Entry 5CD1 (X-ray diffraction, 3.60 A resolution); this record covers chains A and E of the 6 polymer chains in the assembly.

[Chain A]
Molecule: tRNA (adenine(58)-N(1))-methyltransferase catalytic subunit TRMT61A
From: Homo sapiens
Notes: EC 2.1.1.220
Reference sequence: Q96FX7 (TRM61_HUMAN); numbering as in UniProt (aligned over 1-289)
Chain sequence (289 residues; each row starts with the number of its first residue):
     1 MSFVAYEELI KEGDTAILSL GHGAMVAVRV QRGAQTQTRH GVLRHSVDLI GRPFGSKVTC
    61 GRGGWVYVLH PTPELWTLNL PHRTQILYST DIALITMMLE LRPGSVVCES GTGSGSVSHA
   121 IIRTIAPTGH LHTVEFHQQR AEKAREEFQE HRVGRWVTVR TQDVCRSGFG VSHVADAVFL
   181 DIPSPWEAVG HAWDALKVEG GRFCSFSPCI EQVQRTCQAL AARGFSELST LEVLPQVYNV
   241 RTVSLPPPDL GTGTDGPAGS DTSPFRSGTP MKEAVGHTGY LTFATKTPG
Unresolved in the structure: 1, 254-260
Ligand contacts: S-adenosylhomocysteine (SAH): Thr84, Gln85, Ile86, Leu87, Glu109, Ser110, Gly111, Thr112, Gly113, Ser114, Gly115, Ser116, Val117, Val134, Glu135, Phe136, His137, Arg140, Gln162, Asp163, Val164, Cys165, Phe179, Asp181, Ile182, Pro183
Curated features (UniProtKB/Swiss-Prot):
  - binding site (substrate): Leu20 to His22, Gln35 to Val42, Gly64, Trp65, Gln85 to Ser89, Ser110 to Val117, Leu180 to Pro183, Ser205 to Gln212, Thr278
  - binding site (S-adenosyl-L-methionine): Leu87, Ser114 to Ser116, Glu135, Arg140, Asp163, Val164, Asp181
  - modified residue: Ser2 (N-acetylserine), Ser263 (Phosphoserine)
From the paper describing this entry:
  - catalytic residues: Asp181 (proposed by the authors, not directly observed)

[Chain E]
Molecule: tRNA (adenine(58)-N(1))-methyltransferase non-catalytic subunit TRM6
From: Homo sapiens
Reference sequence: Q9UJA5 (TRM6_HUMAN); residues 1-497 here = UniProt positions 1-497
Chain sequence (497 residues; each row starts with the number of its first residue):
     1 MEGSGEQPGP QPQHPGDHRI RDGDFVVLKR EDVFKAVQVQ RRKKVTFEKQ WFYLDNVIGH
    61 SYGTAFEVTS GGSLQPKKKR EEPTAETKEA GTDNRNIVDD GKSQKLTQDD IKALKDKGIK
   121 GEEIVQQLIE NSTTFRDKTE FAQDKYIKKK KKKYEAIITV VKPSTRILSI MYYAREPGKI
   181 NHMRYDTLAQ MLTLGNIRAG NKMIVMETCA GLVLGAMMER MGGFGSIIQL YPGGGPVRAA
   241 TACFGFPKSF LSGLYEFPLN KVDSLLHGTF SAKMLSSEPK DSALVEESNG TLEEKQASEQ
   301 ENEDSMAEAP ESNHPEDQET METISQDPEH KGPKERGSKK DYIQEKQRRQ EEQRKRHLEA
   361 AALLSERNAD GLIVASRFHP TPLLLSLLDF VAPSRPFVVY CQYKEPLLEC YTKLRERGGV
   421 INLRLSETWL RNYQVLPDRS HPKLLMSGGG GYLLSGFTVA MDNLKADTSL KSNASTLESH
   481 ETEEPAAKKR KCPESDS
Unresolved in the structure: 1-17, 79-87, 272-341, 464-497
Curated features (UniProtKB/Swiss-Prot):
  - binding site (substrate): Asn94 to Gln104, Lys145 to Tyr154, Arg175 to His182, Arg349, Arg377, Arg415 to Leu423, Gln434 to His441
  - modified residue: Thr107 (Phosphothreonine), Ser298 (Phosphoserine), Ser305 (Phosphoserine)

[Interface between chain A and chain E]
Residue-residue contacts (68; chain A residue first):
  Phe136(A) with Asn94(E); Arg95(E)
  His137(A) with Asn94(E); Arg95(E); Ile97(E), hydrogen bond (side chain-backbone)
  Gln139(A) with Val98(E)
  Arg140(A) with Asn94(E)
  Asp163(A) with Arg95(E), salt bridge
  Pro208(A) with His441(E)
  Cys209(A) with Asp438(E); Arg439(E); Ser440(E); His441(E)
  Ile210(A) with Ser440(E), hydrogen bond (backbone-backbone)
  Glu211(A) with Leu436(E); Asp438(E), hydrogen bond (side chain-backbone); Arg439(E), hydrogen bond (side chain-backbone); Ser440(E), hydrogen bond
  Arg215(A) with Asp438(E), salt bridge
  Glu232(A) with Arg431(E), salt bridge
  Leu234(A) with Arg431(E); Leu445(E), hydrophobic
  Gln236(A) with Ser447(E), hydrogen bond
  Leu245(A) with Arg377(E); His379(E); Pro406(E), hydrophobic
  Pro246(A) with Arg377(E); Phe378(E); His379(E), hydrogen bond (backbone-backbone)
  Pro247(A) with Phe378(E)
  Pro248(A) with Pro382(E); Leu383(E), hydrophobic
  Asp249(A) with Leu259(E); Asn260(E), hydrogen bond (backbone-backbone)
  Leu250(A) with Leu259(E); Asn260(E); Asp263(E), hydrogen bond (backbone-backbone); Ser386(E)
  Gly251(A) with Asn260(E), hydrogen bond (backbone-backbone)
  Thr252(A) with Asp263(E)
  Asp261(A) with His379(E); Glu409(E); Lys413(E)
  Thr262(A) with His379(E)
  Phe265(A) with Tyr403(E), hydrophobic; Glu405(E); Pro406(E), hydrophobic
  Arg266(A) with Glu405(E)
  Ser267(A) with Tyr403(E); Glu405(E), hydrogen bond
  Thr269(A) with Tyr403(E)
  Pro270(A) with Ser447(E); Gly448(E); Gly449(E)
  Glu273(A) with Tyr173(E); His182(E), salt bridge; Met446(E); Ser447(E), hydrogen bond (backbone-backbone)
  Ala274(A) with Leu444(E), hydrophobic; Leu445(E); Met446(E), hydrophobic
  Val275(A) with Leu444(E); Leu445(E), hydrogen bond (backbone-backbone); Ser447(E)
  Gly276(A) with Lys443(E)
  His277(A) with Arg431(E); Pro442(E)
  Tyr280(A) with Pro442(E)
Interface residues without a listed pair, chain A (37 interface residues in all): Gln138, Val243, Ser263
Interface residues without a listed pair, chain E (42 interface residues in all): Asp93, Pro177, Val262, Pro380, Thr381, Cys401, Tyr433, Pro437

[Summary]
The interface between chain A and chain E involves 37 residues on one side and 42 on the other, with 13
hydrogen bonds and 4 salt bridges. Polar contacts include Asp163(A)-Arg95(E), Arg215(A)-Asp438(E) and
Glu232(A)-Arg431(E). Ligands of chain A: S-adenosylhomocysteine. The paper reports the catalytic residue
Asp181(A).
Here chain A is tRNA (adenine(58)-N(1))-methyltransferase catalytic subunit TRMT61A and chain E is tRNA
(adenine(58)-N(1))-methyltransferase non-catalytic subunit TRM6, both from Homo sapiens. Entry 5CD1 (Structure
of an asymmetric tetramer of human tRNA m1A58 methyltransferase in a complex with SAH and ...) was determined
by X-ray diffraction, deposited together with 5CCB and 5CCX.
